5TW1 - chains J and D of the 11 polymer chains in the assembly; structure by X-ray diffraction, 2.76 A resolution.

== Chain J ==
Name: RNA polymerase-binding protein RbpA
Source organism: Mycobacterium smegmatis (strain ATCC 700084 / mc(2)155)
UniProt: A0QZ11 (RBPA_MYCS2); numbering as in UniProt (aligned over 1-114)
Amino-acid sequence (114 residues; row label = number of the first residue in the row):
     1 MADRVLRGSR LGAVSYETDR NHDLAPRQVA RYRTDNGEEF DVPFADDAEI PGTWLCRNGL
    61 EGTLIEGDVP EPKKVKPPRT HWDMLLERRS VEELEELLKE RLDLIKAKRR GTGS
Not modelled in the structure: 1-25, 109-114
From the paper describing this entry:
  - binding site for the 31-nt DNA strand: R79

== Chain D ==
Name: DNA-directed RNA polymerase subunit beta'
Source organism: Mycobacterium smegmatis (strain ATCC 700084 / mc(2)155)
Notes: EC 2.7.7.6
UniProt: A0QS66 (RPOC_MYCS2); residue numbers follow UniProt; this construct covers 1-1317
Amino-acid sequence (1317 residues; row label = number of the first residue in the row):
     1 MLDVNFFDEL RIGLATADDI RNWSYGEVKK PETINYRTLK PEKDGLFCEK IFGPTRDWEC
    61 YCGKYKRVRF KGIICERCGV EVTRAKVRRE RMGHIELAAP VTHIWYFKGV PSRLGYLLDL
   121 APKDLEKIIY FAAYVITSVD DEMRHNELST LEAEMAVEKK AVEDQRDADL EARAQKLEAD
   181 LAELEAEGAK SDVRRKVRDS GEREMRQLRD RAQRELDRLD EIWNTFTKLA PKQLIVDEVL
   241 YRELQDRYGE YFTGAMGAES IKKLIENFDI DAEAESLREV IRSGKGQKKL RALKRLKVVA
   301 AFQQSGNSPM GMVLDAVPVI PPELRPMVQL DGGRFATSDL NDLYRRVINR NNRLKRLIDL
   361 GAPEIIVNNE KRMLQESVDA LFDNGRRGRP VTGPGNRPLK SLSDLLKGKQ GRFRQNLLGK
   421 RVDYSGRSVI VVGPQLKLHQ CGLPKLMALE LFKPFVMKRL VDLNHAQNIK SAKRMVERQR
   481 PQVWDVLEEV IAEHPVLLNR APTLHRLGIQ AFEPQLVEGK AIQLHPLVCE AFNADFDGDQ
   541 MAVHLPLSAE AQAEARILML SSNNILSPAS GKPLAMPRLD MVTGLYYLTT LVEGATGEYQ
   601 AATKDAPEQG VYSSPAEAIM AMDRGALSVR AKIKVRLTEL RPPTDLEAQL FENGWKPGDA
   661 WTAETTLGRV MFNELLPKSY PFVNEQMHKK VQARIINDLA ERFPMIVVAQ TVDKLKDAGF
   721 YWATRSGVTV SMADVLVPPQ KQEILERHEA EADAIERKYQ RGALNHTERN ESLVKIWQDA
   781 TEEVGKALEE FYPADNPIIT IVKSGATGNL TQTRTLAGMK GLVTNPKGEF IPRPIKSSFR
   841 EGLTVLEYFI NTHGARKGLA DTALRTADSG YLTRRLVDVS QDVIVREHDC ETERGINVTL
   901 AERGPDGTLI RDAHVETSAF ARTLATDAVD ANGNVIIERG HDLGDPAIDA LLAAGITTVK
   961 VRSVLTCTSA TGVCAMCYGR SMATGKLVDI GEAVGIVAAQ SIGEPGTQLT MRTFHQGGVT
  1021 GGADIVGGLP RVQELFEARV PRNKAPIADV AGRVRLEESD KFFKITIVPD DGGEEVVYDK
  1081 LSKRQRLRVI THEDGTEGVL SDGDHVEVGD QLMEGAADPH EVLRVQGPRE VQIHLVKEVQ
  1141 EVYRAQGVSI HDKHIEVIVR QMLRRVTIID SGSTEFLPGS LTERAEFEAE NRRVVAEGGE
  1201 PAAGRPVLMG ITKASLATDS WLSAASFQET TRVLTDAAIN CRSDKLNGLK ENVIIGKLIP
  1261 AGTGISRYRN IQVQPTEEAR AAAYTIPSYE DQYYSPDFGQ ATGAAVPLDD YGYSDYR
Not modelled in the structure: 1-3, 907-909, 1011-1026, 1091-1097, 1196-1201, 1284-1317
Bound ions: Zn2+ site 1: C60, C62, C75, C78; Mg2+: D537, D539; Zn2+ site 2: C890, C967, C974, C977

== Interface between chain J and chain D ==
Contacting residue pairs (27):
  R27(J) - G72(D)  hydrogen bond (side chain-backbone)
  R27(J) - I73(D)
  V42(J) - I74(D)  hydrophobic
  P43(J) - G72(D)
  P43(J) - I73(D)
  P43(J) - I74(D)  hydrogen bond (backbone-backbone)
  F44(J) - I74(D)
  F44(J) - E76(D)
  A45(J) - Y65(D)
  A45(J) - I73(D)  hydrophobic
  A48(J) - Y65(D)
  A48(J) - E76(D)
  W54(J) - I74(D)  hydrophobic
  W54(J) - C75(D)
  W54(J) - E76(D)
  W54(J) - G79(D)
  L55(J) - D44(D)
  L55(J) - K50(D)
  R57(J) - R21(D)  hydrogen bond (side chain-backbone)
  R57(J) - N22(D)  hydrogen bond (side chain-backbone)
  R57(J) - S24(D)  hydrogen bond (side chain-backbone)
  R57(J) - Y25(D)
  R57(J) - G26(D)
  R57(J) - H94(D)
  N58(J) - H94(D)
  G59(J) - E27(D)
  G59(J) - K29(D)  hydrogen bond (backbone-side chain)
Also at the interface, not in a pair above, chain J (13 interface residues in all): E49, P51
Also at the interface, not in a pair above, chain D (19 interface residues in all): K43, K64

== Summary ==
Chain J and chain D form an interface of 13 and 19 residues respectively; the contacts include 6 hydrogen
bonds. Polar pairs include R27(J)-G72(D), R57(J)-R21(D) and R57(J)-N22(D). C60(D), C62(D), C75(D) and C78(D)
coordinate Zn2+ site 1. D537(D) and D539(D) form the Mg2+ site. The paper reports a binding site for the 31-nt
DNA strand at R79(J).
Here chain J is RNA polymerase-binding protein RbpA and chain D is DNA-directed RNA polymerase subunit beta',
both from Mycobacterium smegmatis (strain ATCC 700084 / mc(2)155). Entry 5TW1 (Crystal structure of a
Mycobacterium smegmatis transcription initiation complex with RbpA) was determined by X-ray diffraction.
